Entry 5YL2 (X-ray diffraction, 2.09 A resolution); this record covers chains C and E of the 6 polymer chains in the assembly.

== Chain C ==
Molecule: Tubulin alpha-1B chain
Organism: Sus scrofa
UniProtKB: Q2XVP4 (TBA1B_PIG); residue numbers follow UniProt; this construct covers 1-451
Sequence (451 residues; each row starts with the number of its first residue):
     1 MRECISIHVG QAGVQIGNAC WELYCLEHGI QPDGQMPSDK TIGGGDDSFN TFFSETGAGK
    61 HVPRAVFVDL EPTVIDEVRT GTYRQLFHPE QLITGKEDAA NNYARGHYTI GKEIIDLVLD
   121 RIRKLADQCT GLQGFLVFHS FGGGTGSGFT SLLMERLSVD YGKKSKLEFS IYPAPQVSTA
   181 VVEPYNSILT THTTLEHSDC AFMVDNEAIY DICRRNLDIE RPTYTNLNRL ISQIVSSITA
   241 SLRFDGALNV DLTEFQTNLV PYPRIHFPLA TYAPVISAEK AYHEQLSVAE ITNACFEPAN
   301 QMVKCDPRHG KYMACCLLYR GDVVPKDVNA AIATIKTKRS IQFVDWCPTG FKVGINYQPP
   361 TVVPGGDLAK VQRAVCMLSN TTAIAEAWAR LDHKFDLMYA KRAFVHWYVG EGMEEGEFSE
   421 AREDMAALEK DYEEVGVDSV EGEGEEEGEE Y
Not modelled in the structure: 441-451
Ion coordination: Ca2+: D39, T41, G44, E55
Small-molecule neighbours:
  - 8WU ((E)-1-(5-methoxy-2,2-dimethyl-chromen-8-yl)-3-(4-methoxy-3-oxidanyl-phenyl)prop-2-en-1-one): T179, A180, V181
  - GTP (guanosine-5'-triphosphate): G10, Q11, A12, Q15, I16, D69, D98, A99, A100, N101, S140, G142, G143, G144, T145, G146, I171, P173, V177, S178, T179, E183, N206, Y224, L227, N228, I231
UniProt features mapped onto this chain:
  - motif: M1 to C4 (MREC motif)
  - active site: E254
  - binding site (GTP): G10, Q11, A12, Q15, E71, A99, S140, G143, G144, T145, G146, T179, E183, N206, Y224, N228, L252
  - binding site (Mg(2+)): E71
  - site: Y451 (Involved in polymerization)
  - modified residue: K40 (N6,N6,N6-trimethyllysine), S48 (Phosphoserine), S232 (Phosphoserine), Y282 (3'-nitrotyrosine), R339 (Omega-N-methylarginine), S439 (Phosphoserine), E443 (5-glutamyl polyglutamate), E445 (5-glutamyl polyglutamate), Y451 (3'-nitrotyrosine)
  - cross-link (Glycyl lysine isopeptide (Lys-Gly)): K326 (interchain with G-Cter in ubiquitin), K370 (interchain with G-Cter in ubiquitin)
From the paper describing this entry:
  - binding site for 8WU: T179

== Chain E ==
Molecule: Stathmin-4
Organism: Rattus norvegicus
UniProtKB: P63043 (STMN4_RAT); residues 5-145 here correspond to UniProt positions 49-189 (UniProt number = residue number + 44)
Sequence (143 residues; numbered 3 to 145; the number before each row is that of its first residue):
     3 MADMEVIELN KCTSGQSFEV ILKPPSFDGV PEFNASLPRR RDPSLEEIQK KLEAAEERRK
    63 YQEAELLKHL AEKREHEREV IQKAIEENNN FIKMAKEKLA QKMESNKENR EAHLAAMLER
   123 LQEKDKHAEE VRKNKELKEE ASR
Not modelled in the structure: 3-5, 29-43, 142-145
Differences from the reference sequence: expression tag (3-4)
UniProt features mapped onto this chain:
  - modified residue: S46 (Phosphoserine)

== Chain C / chain E interface ==
Residue-residue contacts (32; chain C residue first):
  H107(C) with K104(E); M105(E)
  Y108(C) with K104(E); M105(E), hydrophobic; N108(E)
  T109(C) with R112(E)
  K112(C) with M105(E)
  L152(C) with L101(E), hydrophobic
  E155(C) with L101(E); K104(E), salt bridge
  R156(C) with L101(E)
  S158(C) with F93(E); I94(E)
  V159(C) with I94(E); A97(E); K98(E)
  G162(C) with I94(E)
  K163(C) with N90(E); F93(E)
  E196(C) with F93(E); K100(E), salt bridge
  H197(C) with F93(E)
  G410(C) with R112(E); H115(E)
  E411(C) with N108(E), hydrogen bond (backbone-side chain); R112(E), salt bridge
  G412(C) with N108(E), hydrogen bond (backbone-side chain); N111(E), hydrogen bond (backbone-side chain); R112(E)
  M413(C) with N108(E)
  E414(C) with S107(E), hydrogen bond; N111(E), hydrogen bond
Other interface residues (no listed pair), chain C (20 interface residues in all): T193, E417

== In short ==
The interface between chain C and chain E involves 20 residues on one side and 14 on the other, with 5
hydrogen bonds and 3 salt bridges. Polar contacts include E155(C)-K104(E), E196(C)-K100(E) and
E411(C)-R112(E). Ligands of chain C: GTP and compound 8WU. From the paper: a binding site for 8WU at T179(C).
Chain C is Tubulin alpha-1B chain (Sus scrofa) and chain E is Stathmin-4 (Rattus norvegicus); the structure,
Crystal structure of T2R-TTL-Y28 complex, was determined by X-ray diffraction, deposited together with 5XIW,
5YLJ, 5YLS and 5XP3.
